3E41 - chains A and F of the 4 polymer chains in the assembly; structure by X-ray diffraction, 2.73 A resolution.

[Chain A]
Protein: Type-2 restriction enzyme HindII
Organism: Haemophilus influenzae
Notes: EC 3.1.21.4
UniProtKB: P44413 (T2D2_HAEIN); residue numbers follow UniProt; this construct covers 2-258
Amino-acid sequence (257 residues; row label = number of the first residue in the row):
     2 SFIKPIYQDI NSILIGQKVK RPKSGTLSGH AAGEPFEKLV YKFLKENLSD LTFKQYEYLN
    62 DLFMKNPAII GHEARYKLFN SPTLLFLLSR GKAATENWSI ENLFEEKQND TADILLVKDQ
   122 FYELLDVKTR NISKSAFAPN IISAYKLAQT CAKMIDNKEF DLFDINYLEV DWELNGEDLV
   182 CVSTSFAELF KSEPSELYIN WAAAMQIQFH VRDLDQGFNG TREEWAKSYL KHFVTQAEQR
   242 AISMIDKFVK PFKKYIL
Disordered / not traced: 24-32, 178, 258
Differences from the reference sequence: conflict Asn67 (Lys in P44413); engineered mutation Phe138 (Gln in P44413)
Metal / ion sites: Ca2+: Asp114, Asp127, Val128 (shared with DG8(F), DA9(F) of chain F)

[Chain F]
Molecule: 14-nt DNA strand
Sequence (14 nucleotides; each row starts with the number of its first residue):
     1 GCCGGTCGAC CGGC
Metal / ion sites: Ca2+: DG8, DA9 (shared with Asp114(A), Asp127(A), Val128(A) of chain A)

[Chain A / chain F interface]
Contacting residue pairs (42):
  Ala33(A) with DC10(F), phosphate contact
  Gln109(A) with DC7(F), sugar contact
  Asn110(A) with DC7(F), sugar contact
  Asp111(A) with DC7(F), sugar contact
  Asp114(A) with DG8(F), phosphate contact
  Asp127(A) with DG8(F), phosphate contact
  Val128(A) with DA9(F), phosphate contact
  Lys129(A) with DG8(F), salt bridge to the phosphate; DA9(F), salt bridge to the phosphate
  Thr130(A) with DA9(F), hydrogen bond to the phosphate; DC10(F), phosphate contact
  Arg131(A) with DC10(F), phosphate contact
  Asn132(A) with DC10(F), hydrogen bond to the phosphate
  Lys135(A) with DC11(F), phosphate contact
  Ser136(A) with DC11(F), hydrogen bond to the phosphate
  Ala137(A) with DC11(F), base contact
  Phe138(A) with DC10(F), stacking on the base; DC11(F), stacking on the base
  Ala139(A) with DC10(F), hydrogen bond to the base
  Pro140(A) with DA9(F), base contact; DC10(F), base contact
  Asn141(A) with DC7(F), base contact; DG8(F), hydrogen bond to the base; DA9(F), hydrogen bond to the base
  Ile142(A) with DG8(F), phosphate contact
  Ile143(A) with DC7(F), phosphate contact
  Ser144(A) with DT6(F), hydrogen bond to the phosphate; DC7(F), hydrogen bond to the phosphate
  Tyr146(A) with DG5(F), sugar contact; DT6(F), phosphate contact
  Lys147(A) with DT6(F), hydrogen bond to the phosphate; DC7(F), salt bridge to the phosphate
  Gln150(A) with DT6(F), phosphate contact
  Ala204(A) with DA9(F), base contact
  Ala205(A) with DT6(F), base contact; DC7(F), base contact
  Met206(A) with DG5(F), phosphate contact; DT6(F), phosphate contact
  Gln207(A) with DT6(F), sugar contact; DC7(F), hydrogen bond to the phosphate
  Gln209(A) with DA9(F), base contact; DC10(F), base contact
Also at the interface, not in a pair above, chain A (31 interface residues in all): Thr112, Trp173

[In short]
31 residues of chain A and 7 residues of chain F are in contact; the contacts include 10 hydrogen bonds, 3
salt bridges and 2 aromatic stacking contacts. Among the polar pairs are Ala139(A)-DC10(F), Asn141(A)-DG8(F)
and Asn141(A)-DA9(F). Asp114(A), Asp127(A), Val128(A), DG8(F) and DA9(F) coordinate Ca2+.
Here chain A is Type-2 restriction enzyme HindII (Haemophilus influenzae) and chain F is a 14-nt DNA strand.
Entry 3E41 (Q138F HincII bound to GTCGAC and 5 mM Ca2+) was determined by X-ray diffraction together with
3E3Y, 3E40, 3E42, 3E43, 3E44 and 3E45 from the same study.
